4QBL - chains A and E; structure by X-ray diffraction, 2.00 A resolution.

[Chain A (and E)]
Molecule: Vrr-nuc
From: Psychrobacter sp
Notes: chain E of this document is another copy of the same molecule, construct and numbering; everything in this record applies to it too
UniProtKB: A5WF35 (A5WF35_PSYWF); numbering as in UniProt (aligned over 4-148)
Sequence (145 residues; each row starts with the number of its first residue):
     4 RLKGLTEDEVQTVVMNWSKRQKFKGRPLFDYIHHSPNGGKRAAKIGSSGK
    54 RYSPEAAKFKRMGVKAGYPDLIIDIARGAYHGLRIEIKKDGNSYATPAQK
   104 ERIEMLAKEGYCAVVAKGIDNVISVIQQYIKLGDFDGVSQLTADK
Not modelled in the structure: 4, 40-57, 145-148 (chain E: 40-58)
Modified residues: Mse-18 (selenomethionine; parent Met); Mse-65 (selenomethionine; parent Met); Mse-108 (selenomethionine; parent Met)
Metal / ion sites: Mg2+: Glu-10, Asp-73, Glu-89, Ile-90
From the paper describing this entry:
  - Mg2+ coordination through a water molecule: Gln-102

[Interface between chain A and chain E]
Residue-residue contacts (88):
  Asp-11(A) / Mse-65(E)
  Gln-14(A) / Mse-65(E)  hydrogen bond (side chain-backbone)
  Thr-15(A) / Arg-64(E)
  Thr-15(A) / Mse-65(E)
  Mse-18(A) / Arg-64(E)
  Mse-18(A) / Mse-65(E)
  Mse-18(A) / Gly-66(E)
  Lys-27(A) / Lys-111(E)
  Lys-27(A) / Glu-112(E)  salt bridge
  Arg-29(A) / Glu-104(E)  salt bridge
  Arg-29(A) / Mse-108(E)
  Phe-32(A) / Lys-63(E)
  Phe-32(A) / Gly-66(E)
  Phe-32(A) / Lys-68(E)  hydrogen bond (backbone-side chain)
  Asp-33(A) / Lys-68(E)
  Asp-33(A) / Arg-105(E)  hydrogen bond (backbone-side chain)
  Asp-33(A) / Mse-108(E)
  Tyr-34(A) / Glu-112(E)
  Ile-35(A) / Gly-66(E)
  Ile-35(A) / Lys-68(E)  hydrogen bond (backbone-side chain)
  His-36(A) / Ser-38(E)  hydrogen bond
  His-36(A) / Gly-66(E)
  His-36(A) / Lys-68(E)  hydrogen bond (side chain-backbone)
  His-36(A) / Tyr-71(E)
  His-37(A) / Mse-65(E)
  His-37(A) / Gly-66(E)  hydrogen bond (backbone-backbone)
  His-37(A) / Val-67(E)
  Ser-38(A) / His-36(E)  hydrogen bond
  Ser-38(A) / Ser-38(E)
  Pro-39(A) / Pro-39(E)
  Pro-39(A) / Phe-62(E)  hydrophobic
  Pro-39(A) / Val-67(E)  hydrophobic
  Lys-61(A) / Asp-11(E)  salt bridge
  Phe-62(A) / Pro-39(E)  hydrophobic
  Lys-63(A) / Phe-32(E)
  Arg-64(A) / Mse-18(E)
  Mse-65(A) / Asp-11(E)
  Mse-65(A) / Gln-14(E)
  Mse-65(A) / Thr-15(E)
  Mse-65(A) / Mse-18(E)
  Mse-65(A) / His-37(E)
  Gly-66(A) / Mse-18(E)
  Gly-66(A) / Ile-35(E)
  Gly-66(A) / His-36(E)
  Gly-66(A) / His-37(E)  hydrogen bond (backbone-backbone)
  Val-67(A) / His-36(E)
  Val-67(A) / His-37(E)
  Lys-68(A) / Phe-32(E)  hydrogen bond (side chain-backbone)
  Lys-68(A) / Asp-33(E)
  Lys-68(A) / Ile-35(E)  hydrogen bond (side chain-backbone)
  Lys-68(A) / His-36(E)  hydrogen bond (backbone-side chain)
  Tyr-71(A) / His-36(E)
  Tyr-71(A) / Ile-75(E)
  Tyr-71(A) / Asp-77(E)  hydrogen bond
  Ile-75(A) / Tyr-71(E)
  Asp-77(A) / Tyr-71(E)  hydrogen bond
  Asp-77(A) / Arg-87(E)  salt bridge
  Asp-77(A) / Leu-109(E)
  Asp-77(A) / Glu-112(E)
  Asp-77(A) / Tyr-114(E)
  Ile-78(A) / Glu-112(E)
  Ile-78(A) / Tyr-114(E)
  Ala-79(A) / His-84(E)
  His-84(A) / Ala-79(E)
  His-84(A) / His-84(E)  hydrogen bond
  His-84(A) / Tyr-114(E)  hydrogen bond (backbone-side chain)
  His-84(A) / Phe-138(E)
  Gly-85(A) / Tyr-114(E)
  Arg-87(A) / Asp-77(E)  salt bridge
  Arg-87(A) / Arg-87(E)
  Glu-104(A) / Arg-29(E)  salt bridge
  Arg-105(A) / Asp-33(E)  hydrogen bond (side chain-backbone)
  Mse-108(A) / Arg-29(E)
  Mse-108(A) / Asp-33(E)
  Mse-108(A) / Tyr-34(E)  hydrophobic
  Leu-109(A) / Asp-77(E)
  Lys-111(A) / Lys-27(E)
  Glu-112(A) / Phe-26(E)
  Glu-112(A) / Lys-27(E)  salt bridge
  Glu-112(A) / Tyr-34(E)
  Glu-112(A) / Asp-77(E)
  Glu-112(A) / Ile-78(E)
  Tyr-114(A) / Asp-77(E)
  Tyr-114(A) / Ile-78(E)  hydrogen bond (side chain-backbone)
  Tyr-114(A) / His-84(E)  hydrogen bond (side chain-backbone)
  Tyr-114(A) / Gly-85(E)
  Phe-138(A) / His-84(E)
  Phe-138(A) / Phe-138(E)  hydrophobic
Interface residues without a listed pair, chain A (41 interface residues in all): Lys-22, Phe-26, Ile-76
Interface residues without a listed pair, chain E (41 interface residues in all): Lys-22, Lys-61, Ile-76

[Summary]
The chain A/chain E interface involves 41 residues from each chain; the contacts include 19 hydrogen bonds and
7 salt bridges. Polar pairs include Lys-27(A)/Glu-112(E), Arg-29(A)/Glu-104(E) and Lys-61(A)/Asp-11(E).
Glu-10(A), Asp-73(A), Glu-89(A) and Ile-90(A) coordinate Mg2+. The paper reports water-mediated Mg2+
coordination by Gln-102(A).
Both chains are Vrr-nuc (Psychrobacter sp). Entry 4QBL (VRR_NUC domain protein) was determined by X-ray
diffraction (same publication as 4QBN).
